Entry 1EQQ (X-ray diffraction, 3.20 A resolution); this record covers chains B and D of the 6 polymer chains in the assembly.

# Chain B
Name: Single stranded DNA binding protein
From: Escherichia coli
UniProtKB: P02339 (SSB_ECOLI); residues 201-377 here correspond to UniProt positions 1-177 (UniProt number = residue number - 200)
Sequence (178 residues; numbered 200 to 377; the number before each row is that of its first residue):
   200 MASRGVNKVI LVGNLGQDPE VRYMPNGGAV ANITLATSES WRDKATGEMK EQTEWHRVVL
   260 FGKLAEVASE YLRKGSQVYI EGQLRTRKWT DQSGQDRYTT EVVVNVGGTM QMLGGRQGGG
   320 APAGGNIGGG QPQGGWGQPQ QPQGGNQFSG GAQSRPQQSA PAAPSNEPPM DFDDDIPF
Disordered / not traced: 200, 321-377

# Chain D
Name: Single stranded DNA binding protein
From: Escherichia coli
UniProtKB: P02339 (SSB_ECOLI); residues 601-777 here correspond to UniProt positions 1-177 (UniProt number = residue number - 600)
Sequence (178 residues; row label = number of the first residue in the row):
   600 MASRGVNKVI LVGNLGQDPE VRYMPNGGAV ANITLATSES WRDKATGEMK EQTEWHRVVL
   660 FGKLAEVASE YLRKGSQVYI EGQLRTRKWT DQSGQDRYTT EVVVNVGGTM QMLGGRQGGG
   720 APAGGNIGGG QPQGGWGQPQ QPQGGNQFSG GAQSRPQQSA PAAPSNEPPM DFDDDIPF
Disordered / not traced: 600, 717-777

# Chain B / chain D interface
Pairs across the interface - 14 pairs, chain B then chain D:
  Arg-203(B) / Met-709(D)
  Gly-204(B) / Met-709(D)  hydrogen bond (backbone-side chain)
  Val-205(B) / Tyr-678(D)  hydrophobic
  Lys-207(B) / Lys-607(D)
  Lys-207(B) / Tyr-678(D)
  Lys-207(B) / Glu-680(D)  salt bridge
  Tyr-278(B) / Val-605(D)  hydrophobic
  Glu-280(B) / Lys-607(D)  salt bridge
  Glu-280(B) / Glu-680(D)
  Val-305(B) / Glu-680(D)
  Val-305(B) / Val-705(D)
  Met-309(B) / Arg-603(D)
  Met-309(B) / Gly-604(D)
  Met-311(B) / Ala-601(D)
Other interface residues (no listed pair), chain B (10 interface residues in all): Ile-209
Other interface residues (no listed pair), chain D (10 interface residues in all): Ile-609

# Summary
Chain B and chain D each contribute 10 residues to their interface; the contacts include 1 hydrogen bond and 2
salt bridges. Polar contacts include Lys-207(B)/Glu-680(D), Glu-280(B)/Lys-607(D) and Gly-204(B)/Met-709(D).
Both chains are Single stranded DNA binding protein (Escherichia coli). Entry 1EQQ (Single stranded DNA
binding protein and ssdna complex) was determined by X-ray diffraction together with 1QVC from the same study.
